Entry 1YIL (X-ray diffraction, 1.60 A resolution); this record covers chain A.

[Chain A]
Molecule: Lysozyme C
From: Gallus gallus
Notes: EC 3.2.1.17
UniProt: P00698 (LYSC_CHICK); residues 1-129 here correspond to UniProt positions 19-147 (UniProt number = residue number + 18)
Chain sequence (129 residues; numbered 1 to 129; the number before each row is that of its first residue):
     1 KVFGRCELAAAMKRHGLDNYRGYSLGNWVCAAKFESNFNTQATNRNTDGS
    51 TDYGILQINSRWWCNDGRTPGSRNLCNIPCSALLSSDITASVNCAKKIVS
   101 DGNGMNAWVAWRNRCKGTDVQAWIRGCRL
Disulfide bonds: C6-C127, C30-C115, C64-C80, C76-C94
Bound ions: Na+: S60, C64, S72, R73; cu-bicyclam Cu near D101 (its only coordinating residue here)
Residues lining bound ligands:
  - cu-bicyclam (MM2; 1,1'-[1,4-phenylenebis(methylene)]bis[1,4,8,11-tetraaza-cyclotetradecane]cu(II)2), molecule 1: R5, A122, W123, R125
  - cu-bicyclam (MM2), molecule 2: W62, W63, L75, D101, N103
UniProt features mapped onto this chain:
  - active site: E35, D52
  - binding site (substrate): D101
What the authors report for this chain:
  - cu-bicyclam coordination: D101
  - binding site for cu-bicyclam: W62, W63, G117, W123

[Overview]
Chain A binds cu-bicyclam. S60, C64, S72 and R73 form the Na+ site. From UniProt: active-site residues E35 and
D52 and substrate-binding residue D101. The paper reports a binding site for cu-bicyclam at W62, W63 and G117
among others; cu-bicyclam coordination by D101.
Chain A is Lysozyme C (Gallus gallus); the structure, Structure of Hen egg white lysozyme soaked with
Cu2-Xylylbicyclam, was determined by X-ray diffraction, deposited together with 1YIK.
